PDB entry 8D9C | X-ray diffraction, 1.82 A resolution | chain A

# Chain A
Protein: Hdac6 protein
Organism: Danio rerio
UniProt: A7YT55 (A7YT55_DANRE); residues 440-798 here correspond to UniProt positions 288-646 (UniProt number = residue number - 152)
Chain sequence (364 residues; row label = number of the first residue in the row):
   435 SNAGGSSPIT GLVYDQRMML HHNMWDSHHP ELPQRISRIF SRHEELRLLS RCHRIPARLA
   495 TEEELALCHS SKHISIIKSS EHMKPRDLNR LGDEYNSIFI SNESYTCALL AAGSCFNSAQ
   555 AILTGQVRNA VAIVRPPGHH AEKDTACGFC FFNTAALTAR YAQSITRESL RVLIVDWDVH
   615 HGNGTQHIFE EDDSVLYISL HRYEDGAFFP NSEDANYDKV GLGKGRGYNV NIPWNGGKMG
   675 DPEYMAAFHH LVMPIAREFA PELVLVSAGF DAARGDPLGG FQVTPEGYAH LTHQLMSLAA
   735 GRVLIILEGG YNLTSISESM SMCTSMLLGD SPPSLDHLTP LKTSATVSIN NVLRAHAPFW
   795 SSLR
Not modelled in the structure: 435-441, 771-772, 798
Construct notes: expression tag (435-439)
Ion coordination: K+ site 1: Asp610, Asp612, His614, Ser633, Leu634; Zn2+: Asp612, His614, Asp705 (together with 2,3,4,5,6-pentafluoro-N-hydroxybenzamide); K+ site 2: Phe623, Asp626, Val629, Tyr662
Ligand contacts: 2,3,4,5,6-pentafluoro-N-hydroxybenzamide (QI5): Ser531, His573, His574, Gly582, Phe583, Asp612, His614, Phe643, Asp705, Leu712, Gly743, Tyr745

# Overview
Bound to chain A: 2,3,4,5,6-pentafluoro-N-hydroxybenzamide. The K+ site 1 is built by Asp610, Asp612, His614,
Ser633 and Leu634. The Zn2+ site is built by Asp612, His614 and Asp705.
Chain A is Hdac6 protein (Danio rerio); the structure, Crystal Structure of Danio rerio histone deacetylase 6
catalytic domain 2 complexed with fluorinated inhibitor 10, was determined by X-ray diffraction (same
publication as 8D98, 8D99, 8D9A and 8D9B).
